6VE4 - chains H and I of the 15 polymer chains in the assembly; structure by electron microscopy, 6.90 A resolution (low resolution: residue-level contacts below are approximate; hydrogen-bond / salt-bridge calls are withheld).

Chain H (and I):
Molecule: Fimbrial assembly protein PilQ
From: Pseudomonas aeruginosa (strain ATCC 15692 / DSM 22644 / CIP 104116 / JCM 14847 / LMG 12228 / 1C / PRS 101 / PAO1)
Notes: chain I of this document is another copy of the same molecule, construct and numbering; everything in this record applies to it too
Reference sequence: P34750 (PILQ_PSEAE); the construct lacks a stretch of the UniProt sequence and is renumbered around it, so the offset changes along the chain: -383 to -257 = UniProt 1-127; -248 to 27 = UniProt 128-403; 28-110 = UniProt 413-495; 111-306 = UniProt 519-714
Chain sequence (731 residues; numbered -383 to 315 plus 32 insertion-coded residues; the number before each row is that of its first residue; a row labelled like 27A-27I holds insertion residues (27A, then the next letters in order); numbers below 1 keep their minus sign (Met-383 is residue -383)):
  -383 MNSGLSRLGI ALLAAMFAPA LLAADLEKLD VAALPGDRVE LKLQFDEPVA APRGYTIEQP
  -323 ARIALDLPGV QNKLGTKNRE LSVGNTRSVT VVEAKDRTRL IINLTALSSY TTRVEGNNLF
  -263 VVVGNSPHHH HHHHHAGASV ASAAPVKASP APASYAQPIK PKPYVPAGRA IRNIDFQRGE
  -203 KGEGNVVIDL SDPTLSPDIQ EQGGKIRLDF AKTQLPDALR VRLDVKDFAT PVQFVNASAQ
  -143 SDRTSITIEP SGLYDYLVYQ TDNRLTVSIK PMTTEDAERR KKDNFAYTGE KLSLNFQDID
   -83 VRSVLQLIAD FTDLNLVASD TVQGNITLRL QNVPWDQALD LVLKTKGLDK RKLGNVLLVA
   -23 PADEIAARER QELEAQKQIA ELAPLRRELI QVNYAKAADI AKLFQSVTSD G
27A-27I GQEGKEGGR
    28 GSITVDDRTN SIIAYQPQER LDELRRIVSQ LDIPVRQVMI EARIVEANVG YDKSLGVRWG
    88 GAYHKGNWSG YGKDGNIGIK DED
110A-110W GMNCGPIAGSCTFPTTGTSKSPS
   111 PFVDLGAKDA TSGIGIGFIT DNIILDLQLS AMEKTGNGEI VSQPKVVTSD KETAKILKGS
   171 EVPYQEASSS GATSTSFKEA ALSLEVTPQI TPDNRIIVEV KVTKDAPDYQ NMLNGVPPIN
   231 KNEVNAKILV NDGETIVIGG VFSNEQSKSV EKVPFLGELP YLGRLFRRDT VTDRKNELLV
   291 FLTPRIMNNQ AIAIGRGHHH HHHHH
Not modelled in the structure: -383 to 0, 27A-27I, 110A-110W, 305-315
Construct notes: insertion (-256 to -249); expression tag (307-315)

Chain H / chain I interface:
Contacting residue pairs (83; chain H residue first):
  Ser22(H) - Ile30(I)
  Asp26(H) - Ser29(I)
  Ala89(H) - Phe112(I)
  Lys92(H) - Ile126(I)
  Asn94(H) - Asp119(I)
  Trp95(H) - Ser122(I)
  Ser96(H) - Ala120(I)
  Ser96(H) - Ser122(I)
  Asn103(H) - Ala120(I)
  Gly105(H) - Gly116(I)
  Ile106(H) - Gly116(I)
  Ile106(H) - Ala117(I)
  Ile106(H) - Ala120(I)
  Glu109(H) - Val113(I)
  Glu176(H) - Ala177(I)
  Glu176(H) - Thr183(I)
  Ser178(H) - Ser178(I)
  Ser178(H) - Ser179(I)
  Ser179(H) - Ser179(I)
  Ser180(H) - Ser179(I)
  Ser180(H) - Ser180(I)
  Ser180(H) - Gly181(I)
  Ala182(H) - Gly181(I)
  Ser184(H) - Thr183(I)
  Ile200(H) - Asn9(I)
  Thr201(H) - Asn9(I)
  Pro227(H) - Glu171(I)
  Pro227(H) - Pro173(I)
  Pro228(H) - Glu171(I)
  Pro228(H) - Val172(I)
  Ile229(H) - Ser170(I)
  Ile229(H) - Glu171(I)
  Asn230(H) - Gly169(I)
  Asn230(H) - Ser170(I)
  Lys231(H) - Leu167(I)
  Lys231(H) - Gly169(I)
  Asn232(H) - Leu167(I)
  Glu233(H) - Lys165(I)
  Glu233(H) - Leu167(I)
  Val234(H) - Lys165(I)
  Asn235(H) - Thr163(I)
  Asn235(H) - Ala164(I)
  Asn235(H) - Lys165(I)
  Ala236(H) - Val157(I)
  Ala236(H) - Ala164(I)
  Lys237(H) - Ser159(I)
  Val247(H) - Val157(I)
  Ile248(H) - Val156(I)
  Ile248(H) - Val157(I)
  Gly249(H) - Lys155(I)
  Gly250(H) - Gln153(I)
  Gly250(H) - Pro154(I)
  Gly250(H) - Lys155(I)
  Val251(H) - Gln153(I)
  Val251(H) - Pro154(I)
  Phe252(H) - Val151(I)
  Phe252(H) - Ser152(I)
  Phe252(H) - Gln153(I)
  Ser253(H) - Val151(I)
  Ser253(H) - Ser152(I)
  Asn254(H) - Glu149(I)
  Asn254(H) - Ile150(I)
  Asn254(H) - Val151(I)
  Glu255(H) - Glu149(I)
  Gln256(H) - Asn147(I)
  Gln256(H) - Gly148(I)
  Gln256(H) - Glu149(I)
  Ser257(H) - Asn147(I)
  Ser257(H) - Gly148(I)
  Lys258(H) - Gly146(I)
  Lys258(H) - Asn147(I)
  Ser259(H) - Thr145(I)
  Ser259(H) - Gly146(I)
  Val260(H) - Lys144(I)
  Val260(H) - Thr145(I)
  Glu261(H) - Glu143(I)
  Lys262(H) - Met142(I)
  Lys262(H) - Glu143(I)
  Val263(H) - Ser122(I)
  Val263(H) - Gly123(I)
  Val263(H) - Ala141(I)
  Pro264(H) - Ala141(I)
  Pro264(H) - Glu143(I)
Also at the interface, not in a pair above, chain H (55 interface residues in all): Ser25, Gly181, Pro202, Val226, Leu239, Val240, Asn241
Also at the interface, not in a pair above, chain I (56 interface residues in all): Thr31, Val62, Leu115, Thr121, Ile124, Thr158, Ile166, Lys168, Ala182, Asn221, Ile304

Summary:
The interface between chain H and chain I involves 55 residues on one side and 56 on the other.
Chain H and chain I are both Fimbrial assembly protein PilQ (Pseudomonas aeruginosa (strain ATCC 15692 / DSM
22644 / CIP 104116 / JCM 14847 / LMG 12228 / 1C / PRS 101 / PAO1)); the structure, Pentadecameric PilQ from
Pseudomonas aeruginosa, was determined by electron microscopy together with 6VE2 and 6VE3 from the same study.
